Entry 4QLV (X-ray diffraction, 2.90 A resolution); this record covers chains C and D of the 28 polymer chains in the assembly.

[Chain C]
Protein: Proteasome subunit alpha type-4
Organism: Saccharomyces cerevisiae
Notes: EC 3.4.25.1
Reference sequence: P40303 (PSA4_YEAST); residues -1 to 252 here correspond to UniProt positions 1-254 (UniProt number = residue number + 2)
Sequence (254 residues; row label = number of the first residue in the row; numbers below 1 keep their minus sign (Met-1 is residue -1)):
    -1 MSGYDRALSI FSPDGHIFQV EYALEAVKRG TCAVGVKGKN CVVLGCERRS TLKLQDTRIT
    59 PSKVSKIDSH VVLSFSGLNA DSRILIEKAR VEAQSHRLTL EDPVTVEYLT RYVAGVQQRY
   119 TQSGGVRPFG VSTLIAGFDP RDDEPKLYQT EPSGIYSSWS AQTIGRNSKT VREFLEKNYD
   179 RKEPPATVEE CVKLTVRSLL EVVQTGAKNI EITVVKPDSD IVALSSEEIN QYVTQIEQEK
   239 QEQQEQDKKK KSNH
Not modelled in the structure: -1 to 0, 241-252
Curated features (UniProtKB/Swiss-Prot):
  - modified residue: Thr58 (Phosphothreonine)

[Chain D]
Protein: Proteasome subunit alpha type-5
Organism: Saccharomyces cerevisiae
Notes: EC 3.4.25.1
Reference sequence: P32379 (PSA5_YEAST); residues -7 to 252 here correspond to UniProt positions 1-260 (UniProt number = residue number + 8)
Sequence (260 residues; each row starts with the number of its first residue; numbers below 1 keep their minus sign (Met-7 is residue -7)):
    -7 MFLTRSEYDR GVSTFSPEGR LFQVEYSLEA IKLGSTAIGI ATKEGVVLGV EKRATSPLLE
    53 SDSIEKIVEI DRHIGCAMSG LTADARSMIE HARTAAVTHN LYYDEDINVE SLTQSVCDLA
   113 LRFGEGASGE ERLMSRPFGV ALLIAGHDAD DGYQLFHAEP SGTFYRYNAK AIGSGSEGAQ
   173 AELLNEWHSS LTLKEAELLV LKILKQVMEE KLDENNAQLS CITKQDGFKI YDNEKTAELI
   233 KELKEKEAAE SPEEADVEMS
Not modelled in the structure: -7 to 0, 118-124, 243-252

[Chain C / chain D interface]
Pairs across the interface - 62 pairs, chain C then chain D:
  Asp3(C) with Glu117(D)
  Arg4(C) with Asp1(D), salt bridge; Glu117(D)
  Ala5(C) with Val4(D), hydrophobic; Glu117(D), hydrogen bond (backbone-side chain); Ser127(D)
  Ser7(C) with Ser127(D); Arg128(D)
  Ile8(C) with Asp1(D); Val4(D), hydrophobic
  Phe9(C) with Gln15(D); Tyr18(D); Ser19(D); Leu73(D), hydrophobic; Arg128(D); Pro129(D); Gly131(D)
  Ser10(C) with Tyr18(D)
  Pro11(C) with Tyr18(D), hydrophobic; Glu21(D)
  Asp12(C) with Glu21(D); Leu25(D)
  Gly13(C) with Tyr18(D); Glu21(D); Ala22(D)
  His14(C) with Leu25(D)
  Ile15(C) with Leu73(D), hydrophobic; Arg128(D)
  Lys35(C) with Glu52(D), salt bridge
  Gln116(C) with Ala75(D); Asp76(D)
  Thr119(C) with Arg128(D), hydrogen bond (backbone-side chain)
  Gln120(C) with Met126(D); Ser127(D), hydrogen bond (backbone-backbone); Arg128(D); Phe130(D)
  Ser121(C) with Ser127(D)
  Gly122(C) with Ser127(D)
  Ser151(C) with Ala75(D)
  Gly152(C) with Ala75(D)
  Ile153(C) with Thr74(D); Ala75(D)
  Ser155(C) with Leu51(D); Ser55(D)
  Ser156(C) with Leu51(D); Glu52(D), hydrogen bond (backbone-backbone); Ser55(D), hydrogen bond (backbone-side chain)
  Trp157(C) with Ser48(D); Leu50(D); Leu51(D); Glu52(D)
  Ser158(C) with Leu50(D), hydrogen bond (backbone-backbone); Glu52(D), hydrogen bond (backbone-side chain)
  Ala159(C) with Leu50(D)
  Leu173(C) with Leu50(D), hydrophobic
  Glu174(C) with Ser48(D), hydrogen bond; Pro49(D); Leu50(D)
  Arg179(C) with Pro49(D), hydrogen bond (side chain-backbone); Leu50(D), hydrogen bond (side chain-backbone); Leu51(D), hydrogen bond (side chain-backbone); Glu52(D)
Interface residues without a listed pair, chain C (32 interface residues in all): Tyr154, Arg170, Tyr177
Interface residues without a listed pair, chain D (27 interface residues in all): Thr47, Glu57

[Overview]
The interface between chain C and chain D involves 32 residues on one side and 27 on the other, with 11
hydrogen bonds and 2 salt bridges. Polar pairs include Arg4(C)-Asp1(D), Lys35(C)-Glu52(D) and
Ala5(C)-Glu117(D).
Chain C is Proteasome subunit alpha type-4 and chain D is Proteasome subunit alpha type-5, both from
Saccharomyces cerevisiae; the structure, yCP in complex with tripeptidic epoxyketone inhibitor 17, was
determined by X-ray diffraction (same publication as 4QLQ, 4QLS, 4QLT and 4QLU).
